Entry 6K71 (electron microscopy, 4.30 A resolution (low resolution: residue-level contacts below are approximate; hydrogen-bond / salt-bridge calls are withheld)); this record covers chains D and G of the 13 polymer chains in the assembly.

== Chain D ==
Molecule: Translation initiation factor eIF-2B subunit beta
Source organism: Homo sapiens
UniProtKB: P49770 (EI2BB_HUMAN); residue numbers follow UniProt; this construct covers 1-351
Sequence (351 residues; each row starts with the number of its first residue):
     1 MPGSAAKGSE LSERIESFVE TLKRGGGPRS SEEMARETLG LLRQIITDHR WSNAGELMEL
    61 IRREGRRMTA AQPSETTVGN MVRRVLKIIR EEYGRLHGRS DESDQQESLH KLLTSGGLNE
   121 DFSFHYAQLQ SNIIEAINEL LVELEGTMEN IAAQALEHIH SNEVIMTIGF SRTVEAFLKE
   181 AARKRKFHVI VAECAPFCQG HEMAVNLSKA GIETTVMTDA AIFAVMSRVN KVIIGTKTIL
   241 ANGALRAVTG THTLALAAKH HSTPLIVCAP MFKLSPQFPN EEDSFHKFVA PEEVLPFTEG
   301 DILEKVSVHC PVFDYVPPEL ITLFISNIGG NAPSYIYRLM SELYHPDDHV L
Not modelled in the structure: 1-7, 99-124
UniProt features mapped onto this chain:
  - natural variant: V85 (V85E: In VWM2), A127 (A127V: Found in a patient with Rett syndrome-like phenotype; uncertain significance), S171 (S171F: In VWM2), P196 (P196S: In VWM2), G200 (G200V: In VWM2), E213 (E213G: In VWM2), C268 (C268Y: In VWM2), K273 (K273R: In VWM2), V316 (V316D: In VWM2), G329 (G329V: In VWM2)

== Chain G ==
Molecule: Translation initiation factor eIF-2B subunit delta
Source organism: Homo sapiens
UniProtKB: Q9UI10 (EI2BD_HUMAN); residues 1-523 here = UniProt positions 1-523
Sequence (523 residues; row label = number of the first residue in the row):
     1 MAAVAVAVRE DSGSGMKAEL PPGPGAVGRE MTKEEKLQLR KEKKQQKKKR KEEKGAEPET
    61 GSAVSAAQCQ VGPTRELPES GIQLGTPREK VPAGRSKAEL RAERRAKQEA ERALKQARKG
   121 EQGGPPPKAS PSTAGETPSG VKRLPEYPQV DDLLLRRLVK KPERQQVPTR KDYGSKVSLF
   181 SHLPQYSRQN SLTQFMSIPS SVIHPAMVRL GLQYSQGLVS GSNARCIALL RALQQVIQDY
   241 TTPPNEELSR DLVNKLKPYM SFLTQCRPLS ASMHNAIKFL NKEITSVGSS KREEEAKSEL
   301 RAAIDRYVQE KIVLAAQAIS RFAYQKISNG DVILVYGCSS LVSRILQEAW TEGRRFRVVV
   361 VDSRPWLEGR HTLRSLVHAG VPASYLLIPA ASYVLPEVSK VLLGAHALLA NGSVMSRVGT
   421 AQLALVARAH NVPVLVCCET YKFCERVQTD AFVSNELDDP DDLQCKRGEH VALANWQNHA
   481 SLRLLNLVYD VTPPELVDLV ITELGMIPCS SVPVVLRVKS SDQ
Not modelled in the structure: 1-165, 523
UniProt features mapped onto this chain:
  - region: R170 to L179 (May bind the chemical integrated stress response (ISR) inhibitor ISRIB)
  - modified residue: A2 (N-acetylalanine), S12 (Phosphoserine), T86 (Phosphothreonine), S130 (Phosphoserine)
  - natural variant: R209 (R209Q: In VWM4), A228 (A228V: In VWM4), L269 (L269R: In VWM4), R357 (R357Q: In VWM4), R374 (R374C: In VWM4), C465 (C465R: In VWM4), Y489 (Y489H: In VWM4)

== Chain D / chain G interface ==
Contacting residue pairs (20):
  E157(D) - V453(G)
  H158(D) - V453(G)
  H160(D) - H182(G)
  H160(D) - F452(G)
  H160(D) - V453(G)
  S161(D) - S178(G)
  S161(D) - L179(G)
  S161(D) - S181(G)
  R185(D) - H182(G)
  P264(D) - T449(G)
  I266(D) - T449(G)
  T322(D) - N411(G)
  L323(D) - N411(G)
  L323(D) - V447(G)
  L323(D) - T449(G)
  A332(D) - N411(G)
  Y335(D) - P513(G)
  Y335(D) - V514(G)
  Y335(D) - R517(G)
  R338(D) - R517(G)
Also at the interface, not in a pair above, chain D (15 interface residues in all): N162, I328, G330
Also at the interface, not in a pair above, chain G (15 interface residues in all): A410, E445, D450

== Summary ==
The chain D/chain G interface involves 15 residues from each chain.
Here chain D is Translation initiation factor eIF-2B subunit beta and chain G is Translation initiation factor
eIF-2B subunit delta, both from Homo sapiens. Entry 6K71 (eIF2 - eIF2B complex) was determined by electron
microscopy, deposited together with 6K72, 6JLY and 6JLZ.
